Entry 5N5K (X-ray diffraction, 1.80 A resolution); this record covers chain A.

Chain A:
Name: Macrophage metalloelastase
Source organism: Homo sapiens
Notes: EC 3.4.24.65
UniProt: P39900 (MMP12_HUMAN); numbering as in UniProt (aligned over 108-263)
Amino-acid sequence (156 residues; each row starts with the number of its first residue):
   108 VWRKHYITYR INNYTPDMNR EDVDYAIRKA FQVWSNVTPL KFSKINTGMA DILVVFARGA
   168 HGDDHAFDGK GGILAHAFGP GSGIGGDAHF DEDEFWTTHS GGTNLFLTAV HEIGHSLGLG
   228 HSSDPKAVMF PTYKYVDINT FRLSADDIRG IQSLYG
Sequence notes: engineered mutation Asp171 (Phe in P39900)
Bound ions: Ca2+ site 1: Asp124, Glu199, Glu201; Ca2+ site 2: Asp158, Gly190, Gly192, Asp194; Zn2+ site 1: His168, Asp170, His183, His196; Ca2+ site 3: Asp175, Gly176, Gly178, Ile180, Asp198, Glu201; Zn2+ site 2: His218, His222, His228 (together with acetohydroxamic acid)
Ligand contacts:
  - 8NW (5-[(3S)-1,2-dithiolan-3-yl]-N-(3-oxidanylpropyl)pentanamide): Gly179, Ile180, Leu181, Ala182, Leu214, Thr215, His218, Glu219, Val235, Phe237, Pro238, Thr239, Tyr240, Lys241
  - acetohydroxamic acid (HAE): Ile180, Ala182, His183, His218, Glu219, His222, His228
From the paper describing this entry:
  - binding site for acetohydroxamic acid: Ala182, Glu219
  - binding site for 8NW: Thr239, Lys241
  - catalytic residues: Glu219 (citing earlier work)

Overview:
Ligands of chain A: acetohydroxamic acid and compound 8NW. Asp124, Glu199 and Glu201 form the Ca2+ site 1.
Asp158, Gly190, Gly192 and Asp194 coordinate Ca2+ site 2. From the paper: the catalytic residue Glu219; a
binding site for acetohydroxamic acid at Ala182 and Glu219.
Chain A is Macrophage metalloelastase (Homo sapiens); the structure, Human catalytic MMP-12 in complex with
5-(1,2-dithiolan-3-yl)-N-(3-hydroxypropyl)pentanamide, was determined by X-ray diffraction (same publication
as 5N5J).
